PDB entry 3A37 | X-ray diffraction, 3.00 A resolution | chains A and B

== Chain A (and B) ==
Protein: ATPase GET3
From: Saccharomyces cerevisiae
Notes: EC 3.6.3.16; chain B of this document is another copy of the same molecule, construct and numbering; everything in this record applies to it too
UniProt: Q12154 (GET3_YEAST); numbering as in UniProt (aligned over 1-354)
Sequence (362 residues; each row starts with the number of its first residue):
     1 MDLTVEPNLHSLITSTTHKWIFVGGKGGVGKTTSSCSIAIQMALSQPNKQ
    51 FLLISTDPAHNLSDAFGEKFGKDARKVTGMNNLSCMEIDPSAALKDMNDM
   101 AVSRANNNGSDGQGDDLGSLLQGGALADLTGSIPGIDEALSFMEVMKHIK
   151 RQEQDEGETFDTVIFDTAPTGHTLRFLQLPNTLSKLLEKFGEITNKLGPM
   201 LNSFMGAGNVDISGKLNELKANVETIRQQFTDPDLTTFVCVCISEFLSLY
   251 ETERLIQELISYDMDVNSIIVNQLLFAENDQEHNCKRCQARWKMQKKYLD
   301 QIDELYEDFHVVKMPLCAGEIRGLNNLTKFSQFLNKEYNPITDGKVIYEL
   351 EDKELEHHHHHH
Unresolved in the structure: 1-4, 94-126, 351-362 (chain B: 1-2, 109-118, 192-210, 351-362)
Sequence notes: conflict Asp155 (Gly in Q12154); expression tag (355-362)
Bound ions: Zn2+: Cys285, Cys288 (shared with Cys285(B), Cys288(B) of chain B)
Small-molecule neighbours: ADP (adenosine-5'-diphosphate): Gly25, Gly27, Gly28, Val29, Gly30, Lys31, Thr32, Thr33, Asn272, Gln273, Pro315, Leu316, Cys317, Gly319, Glu320, Ile321, Arg322, Phe330
Curated features (UniProtKB/Swiss-Prot):
  - active site: Asp57
  - binding site (ATP): Lys26 to Thr33, Glu245, Asn272, Pro315 to Arg322
  - binding site (Zn(2+)): Cys285, Cys288
  - mutagenesis: Gly30 (G30R: Abolishes ATPase activity, leading to secretion of resident ER proteins), Asp57 (D57N: Abolishes ATP hydrolysis), Cys285 (C285S: Prevents dimerization; when associated with S-288), Cys288 (C288S: Prevents dimerization; when associated with S-285)

== Chain A / chain B interface ==
Pairs across the interface (21; chain A residue first):
  Gly27(A) with Phe246(B)
  Glu245(A) with Glu245(B)
  Phe246(A) with Gly27(B)
  Leu247(A) with Gly27(B); Leu247(B); Ser248(B)
  Ser248(A) with Leu247(B)
  Tyr250(A) with Lys26(B), hydrogen bond
  Leu275(A) with Arg287(B)
  Cys285(A) with Cys285(B), hydrophobic; Cys288(B), hydrophobic
  Arg287(A) with Cys288(B); Leu316(B), hydrogen bond (side chain-backbone); Cys317(B), hydrogen bond (side chain-backbone); Tyr348(B), hydrogen bond
  Cys288(A) with Cys285(B), hydrophobic; Arg287(B); Cys288(B), hydrophobic
  Arg291(A) with Arg291(B)
  Leu316(A) with Arg287(B), hydrogen bond (backbone-side chain)
  Tyr348(A) with Arg287(B)
Interface residues without a listed pair, chain A (16 interface residues in all): Lys26, Glu251, Cys317
Interface residues without a listed pair, chain B (16 interface residues in all): Gly28, Leu275, Ala318

== In short ==
Chain A and chain B each contribute 16 residues to their interface; the contacts include 5 hydrogen bonds.
Polar pairs include Tyr250(A)-Lys26(B), Arg287(A)-Leu316(B) and Arg287(A)-Cys317(B). Chain A binds ADP.
Both chains are ATPase GET3 (Saccharomyces cerevisiae). Entry 3A37 (Structural insight into the membrane
insertion of tail-anchored proteins by Get3) was determined by X-ray diffraction, deposited together with
3A36.
